3MQC - chains A and D of the 4 polymer chains in the assembly; structure by X-ray diffraction, 2.80 A resolution.

Chain A (and D):
Molecule: Bone marrow stromal antigen 2
Organism: Homo sapiens
Notes: chain D of this document is another copy of the same molecule, construct and numbering; everything in this record applies to it too
UniProtKB: Q10589 (BST2_HUMAN); residues 7-121 here correspond to UniProt positions 47-161 (UniProt number = residue number + 40)
Sequence (121 residues; row label = number of the first residue in the row):
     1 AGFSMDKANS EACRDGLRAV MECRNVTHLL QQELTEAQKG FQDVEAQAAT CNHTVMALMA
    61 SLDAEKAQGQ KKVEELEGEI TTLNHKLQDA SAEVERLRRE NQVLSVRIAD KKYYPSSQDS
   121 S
Unresolved in the structure: 1-9, 110-121
Modified positions: Mse5 (selenomethionine); Mse21, Mse56, Mse59 (selenomethionine; parent Met)
Differences from the reference sequence: expression tag (1-6)

Chain A / chain D interface:
Pairs across the interface (28):
  Ser10(A) - Gln47(D)  hydrogen bond
  Ala12(A) - Val44(D)  hydrophobic
  Ala12(A) - Gln47(D)
  Cys13(A) - Val44(D)
  Ala19(A) - Glu33(D)
  Ala19(A) - Glu36(D)
  Ala19(A) - Ala37(D)
  Glu22(A) - Glu33(D)
  Cys23(A) - Leu30(D)  hydrophobic
  Cys23(A) - Glu33(D)
  Cys23(A) - Leu34(D)  hydrophobic
  Val26(A) - Leu29(D)  hydrophobic
  Val26(A) - Leu30(D)  hydrophobic
  Thr27(A) - Leu30(D)
  Leu30(A) - Cys23(D)  hydrophobic
  Leu30(A) - Val26(D)  hydrophobic
  Leu30(A) - Thr27(D)
  Leu30(A) - Leu30(D)  hydrophobic
  Glu33(A) - Ala19(D)
  Glu33(A) - Glu22(D)
  Glu33(A) - Cys23(D)
  Leu34(A) - Cys23(D)
  Glu36(A) - Ala19(D)
  Ala37(A) - Ala19(D)
  Val44(A) - Ala12(D)  hydrophobic
  Val44(A) - Cys13(D)
  Gln47(A) - Ser10(D)  hydrogen bond
  Gln47(A) - Ala12(D)
Other interface residues (no listed pair), chain A (21 interface residues in all): Glu11, Gly16, Val20, Leu29, Gly40, Asp43
Other interface residues (no listed pair), chain D (21 interface residues in all): Glu11, Gly16, Val20, Gly40, Asp43

Overview:
The chain A/chain D interface involves 21 residues from each chain; the contacts include 2 hydrogen bonds. The
hydrogen-bonded pair is Ser10(A)-Gln47(D).
Chain A and chain D are both Bone marrow stromal antigen 2 (Homo sapiens); the structure, Crystal Structure of
Ectodomain of BST-2/Tetherin/CD317 (P21), was determined by X-ray diffraction (same publication as 3MQ7, 3MQ9
and 3MQB).
